PDB entry 1O3S | X-ray diffraction, 3.00 A resolution | chains C and A of the 3 polymer chains in the assembly

# Chain C
Molecule: 15-nt DNA strand
Sequence (15 nucleotides; row label = number of the first residue in the row; the depositors numbered this strand downwards along its sequence, so these rows (ascending numbers) run in the REVERSE of the deposited 5'-to-3' order):
    -2 TT
     1 TTTACGCTAG ATC

# Chain A
Protein: Catabolite gene activator protein
From: Escherichia coli
UniProt: P0ACJ8 (CRP_ECOLI); residues 8-207 here correspond to UniProt positions 9-208 (UniProt number = residue number + 1)
Sequence (200 residues; numbered 8 to 207; the number before each row is that of its first residue):
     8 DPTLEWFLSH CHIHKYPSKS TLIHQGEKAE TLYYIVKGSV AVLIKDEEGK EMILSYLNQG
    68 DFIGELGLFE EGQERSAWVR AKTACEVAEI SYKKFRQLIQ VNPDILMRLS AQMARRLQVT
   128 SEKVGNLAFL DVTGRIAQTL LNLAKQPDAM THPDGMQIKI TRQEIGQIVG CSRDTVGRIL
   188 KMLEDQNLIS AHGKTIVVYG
Sequence notes: engineered mutation Asp181 (Glu182 in P0ACJ8)
Small-molecule neighbours:
  - adenosine-3',5'-cyclic-monophosphate (CMP), molecule 1: Ile30, Val49, Leu61, Ser62, Leu64, Phe69, Ile70, Gly71, Glu72, Leu73, Gly74, Glu81, Arg82, Ser83, Ala84, Val86, Tyr99, Arg123, Leu124, Thr127, Ser128
  - adenosine-3',5'-cyclic-monophosphate (CMP), molecule 2: Lys57, Glu58, Ala135, Phe136, Gln170, Gly173, Gln174, Gly177, Cys178, Ser179, Arg180

# Interface between chain C and chain A
Pairs across the interface - 13 pairs, chain C then chain A:
  DT-1(C) with Lys201(A), salt bridge to the phosphate
  DT1(C) with Lys201(A), hydrogen bond to the phosphate
  DC7(C) with Asp181(A), base contact
  DT8(C) with Lys57(A), salt bridge to the phosphate; Ser179(A), base contact; Asp181(A), base contact; Arg185(A), hydrogen bond to the base
  DA9(C) with Cys178(A), phosphate contact; Ser179(A), hydrogen bond to the phosphate; Thr182(A), hydrogen bond to the phosphate
  DG10(C) with Asp138(A), phosphate contact; Val139(A), hydrogen bond to the phosphate; Thr182(A), sugar contact
Also at the interface, not in a pair above, chain A (11 interface residues in all): Thr140, Gly177

# Summary
6 residues of chain C face 11 of chain A across their interface, with 5 hydrogen bonds and 2 salt bridges.
Among the polar pairs are DT8(C)-Arg185(A), DT1(C)-Lys201(A) and DA9(C)-Ser179(A). One
adenosine-3',5'-cyclic-monophosphate molecule is bound between chain C and chain A.
Here chain C is a 15-nt DNA strand and chain A is Catabolite gene activator protein (Escherichia coli). Entry
1O3S (Protein-DNA recognition and DNA deformation revealed in crystal structures of cap-DNA complexes) was
determined by X-ray diffraction.
